8S3D - chains A and C of the 6 polymer chains in the assembly; structure by X-ray diffraction, 1.65 A resolution.

# Chain A (and C)
Molecule: Glutamate dehydrogenase
From: Arabidopsis thaliana
Notes: chain C of this document is another copy of the same molecule, construct and numbering; everything in this record applies to it too
UniProtKB: G7JYL4 (G7JYL4_MEDTR); numbering as in UniProt (aligned over 1-411)
Amino-acid sequence (414 residues; each row starts with the number of its first residue; numbers below 1 keep their minus sign (Ser-2 is residue -2)):
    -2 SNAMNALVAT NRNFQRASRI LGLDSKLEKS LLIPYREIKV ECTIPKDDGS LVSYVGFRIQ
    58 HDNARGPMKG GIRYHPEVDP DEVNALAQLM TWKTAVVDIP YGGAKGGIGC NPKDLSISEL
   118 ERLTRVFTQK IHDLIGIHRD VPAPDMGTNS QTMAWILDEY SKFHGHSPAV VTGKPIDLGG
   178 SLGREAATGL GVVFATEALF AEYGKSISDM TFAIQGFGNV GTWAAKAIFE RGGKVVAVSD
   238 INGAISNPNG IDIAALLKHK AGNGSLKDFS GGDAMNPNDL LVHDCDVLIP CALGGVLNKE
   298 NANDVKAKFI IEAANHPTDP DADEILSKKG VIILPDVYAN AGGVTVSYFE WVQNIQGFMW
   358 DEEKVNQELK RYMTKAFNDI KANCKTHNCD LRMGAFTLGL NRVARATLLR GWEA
Disordered / not traced: -2 to -1
Construct notes: expression tag (-2 to 0)
Ion coordination: Ca2+ site 1: Ser27, Ile30 (shared with 1 residue of chain E); Ca2+ site 2: Glu38 (shared with 2 residues of chain E); Na+: Asp44 (together with tetraethylene glycol) (shared with Asp44(C) of chain C)
Ligand contacts:
  - (2S)-2-azanyl-2-oxidanyl-pentanedioic acid (8GL): Lys66, Gly67, Gly68, Met87, Lys90, Lys102, Ala140, Pro141, Asp142, Thr169, Arg181, Asn312, Asn337, Gly340, Val341, Ser344
  - glycine (GLY): Pro141, Thr145, Asn146, Ser147, Gly170, Arg181, Glu182, Asn216
  - NAD (nicotinamide-adenine-dinucleotide): Arg70, Lys90, Asp142, Met143, Gly144, Arg181, Thr185, Gln212, Gly213, Phe214, Gly215, Asn216, Val217, Gly218, Ser236, Asp237, Ile238, Cys288, Ala289, Leu290, Ala310, Ala311, Asn312, Asn337, Gly340

# Chain A / chain C interface
Pairs across the interface (7; chain A residue first):
  Gln126(A) with Lys159(C), hydrogen bond
  His129(A) with Lys159(C)
  Lys159(A) with Gln126(C), hydrogen bond; His129(C); Phe160(C)
  Phe160(A) with Lys159(C); Phe160(C), hydrophobic
Other interface residues (no listed pair), chain A (5 interface residues in all): Glu156
Other interface residues (no listed pair), chain C (5 interface residues in all): Glu156

# In short
Chain A and chain C each contribute 5 residues to their interface; the contacts include 2 hydrogen bonds. Its
one hydrogen-bonded contact is Gln126(A)-Lys159(C). Bound to chain A: NAD,
(2S)-2-azanyl-2-oxidanyl-pentanedioic acid and glycine. The Ca2+ site 1 is built by Ser27(A) and Ile30(A).
Chain A and chain C are both Glutamate dehydrogenase (Arabidopsis thaliana); the structure, Crystal structure
of Medicago truncatula glutamate dehydrogenase 2 in complex with 2-amino-2-hydroxyglutarate (reaction
intermediate) and NAD, was determined by X-ray diffraction (same publication as 8S38, 8S39, 8S3A, 8S3B and
8S3C).
